3PMX - chain A; structure by X-ray diffraction, 1.87 A resolution.

Chain A:
Name: Glutamate receptor 2
Organism: Rattus norvegicus
Notes: fragment: Ligand binding domain, residues 413 to 527 and 653 to 796
Reference sequence: P19491 (GRIA2_RAT); the construct has insertions or renumbered stretches relative to UniProt, so the offset changes along the chain: 3-117 = UniProt 413-527; 120-263 = UniProt 653-796
Chain sequence (263 residues; each row starts with the number of its first residue):
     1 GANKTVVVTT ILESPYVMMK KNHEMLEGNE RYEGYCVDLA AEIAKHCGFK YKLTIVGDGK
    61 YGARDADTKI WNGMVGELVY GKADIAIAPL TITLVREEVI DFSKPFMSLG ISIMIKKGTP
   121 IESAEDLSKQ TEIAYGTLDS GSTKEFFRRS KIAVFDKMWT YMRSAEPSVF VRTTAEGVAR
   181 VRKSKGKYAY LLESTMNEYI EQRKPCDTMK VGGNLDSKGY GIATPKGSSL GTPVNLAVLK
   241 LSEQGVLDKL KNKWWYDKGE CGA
Disulfide bonds: C206-C261
Sequence notes: linker (118-119)
Ligand contacts:
  - 808 (N-[(2S)-5-{[5-(trifluoromethyl)furan-2-yl]methyl}-2,3-dihydro-1H-inden-2-yl]propane-2-sulfonamide): I92, K104, P105, M107, S108, S217, K218, G219, V238, L239, S242
  - glutamic acid (GLU): Y61, P89, L90, T91, R96, L138, S140, G141, S142, T143, L192, E193, M196, Y220
Swiss-Prot annotation at these positions:
  - binding site (L-glutamate): P89, T91, R96, S142, T143, E193
  - site: R64 (Interaction with the cone snail toxin Con-ikot-ikot), I121 (Crucial to convey clamshell closure to channel opening), R148 (Interaction with the cone snail toxin Con-ikot-ikot), K240 (Interaction with the cone snail toxin Con-ikot-ikot)
  - glycosylation: N3 (N-linked (GlcNAc...) asparagine)
  - modified residue (Phosphoserine): S150, S184

Overview:
Bound to chain A: glutamic acid and compound 808. UniProt lists 6 L-glutamate-binding residues.
Chain A is Glutamate receptor 2 (Rattus norvegicus); the structure, Ligand-binding domain of GluA2 (flip)
ionotropic glutamate receptor in complex with an allosteric modulator, was determined by X-ray diffraction
together with 3PMV and 3PMW from the same study.
